3ELF - chain A; structure by X-ray diffraction, 1.31 A resolution.

[Chain A]
Molecule: Fructose-bisphosphate aldolase
From: Mycobacterium tuberculosis
Notes: EC 4.1.2.13
UniProtKB: P67475 (ALF_MYCTU); residues 1-344 here = UniProt positions 1-344
Chain sequence (349 residues; each row starts with the number of its first residue):
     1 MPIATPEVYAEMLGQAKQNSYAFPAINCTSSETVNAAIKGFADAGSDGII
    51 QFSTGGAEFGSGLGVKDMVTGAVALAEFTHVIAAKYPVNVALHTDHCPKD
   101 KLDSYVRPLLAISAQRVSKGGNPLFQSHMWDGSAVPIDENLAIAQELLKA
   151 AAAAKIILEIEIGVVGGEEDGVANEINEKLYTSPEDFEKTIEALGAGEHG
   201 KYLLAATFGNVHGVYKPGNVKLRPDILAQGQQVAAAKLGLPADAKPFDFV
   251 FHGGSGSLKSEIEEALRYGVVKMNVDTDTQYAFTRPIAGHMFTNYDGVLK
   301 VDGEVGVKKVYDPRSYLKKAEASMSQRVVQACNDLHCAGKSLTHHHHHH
Unresolved in the structure: 1, 168-180, 347-349
Sequence notes: expression tag (345-349)
Bound ions: Zn2+ site 1: His96, His212, His252 (together with 1,6-fructose diphosphate (linear form)); Na+: Val211, Gly213, Gly253, Ser255 (together with 1,6-fructose diphosphate (linear form)); Zn2+ site 2: His344, His346
Ligand contacts: 1,6-fructose diphosphate (linear form) (2FP): Asn27, Gln51, Ser53, Gly56, Asp95, His96, Val211, His212, Gly213, His252, Gly253, Gly254, Ser255, Asn274, Val275, Asp276, Thr277, Lys308, Arg314
What the authors report for this chain:
  - catalytic residues: Asp95, Asp276 (proposed by the authors, not directly observed)
  - binding site for 1,6-fructose diphosphate (linear form): Asp95, Asp276
  - catalytic residues: Glu169 (citing earlier work)

[Overview]
Ligands of chain A: 1,6-fructose diphosphate (linear form). His96, His212 and His252 coordinate Zn2+ site 1.
Val211, Gly213, Gly253 and Ser255 form the Na+ site. From the paper: catalytic residues Asp95, Asp276 and
Glu169; a binding site for 1,6-fructose diphosphate (linear form) at Asp95 and Asp276.
Chain A is Fructose-bisphosphate aldolase (Mycobacterium tuberculosis); the structure, Structural
Characterization of tetrameric Mycobacterium tuberculosis fructose 1,6-bisphosphate aldolase - substrate
binding and catalysis mechanism of ..., was determined by X-ray diffraction together with 3EKL and 3EKZ from
the same study.
